PDB entry 5KHX | X-ray diffraction, 2.40 A resolution | chain A

[Chain A]
Protein: Tyrosine-protein kinase JAK1
Source organism: Homo sapiens
Notes: EC 2.7.10.2
UniProt: P23458 (JAK1_HUMAN); residues 841-1154 here = UniProt positions 841-1154
Amino-acid sequence (316 residues; each row starts with the number of its first residue):
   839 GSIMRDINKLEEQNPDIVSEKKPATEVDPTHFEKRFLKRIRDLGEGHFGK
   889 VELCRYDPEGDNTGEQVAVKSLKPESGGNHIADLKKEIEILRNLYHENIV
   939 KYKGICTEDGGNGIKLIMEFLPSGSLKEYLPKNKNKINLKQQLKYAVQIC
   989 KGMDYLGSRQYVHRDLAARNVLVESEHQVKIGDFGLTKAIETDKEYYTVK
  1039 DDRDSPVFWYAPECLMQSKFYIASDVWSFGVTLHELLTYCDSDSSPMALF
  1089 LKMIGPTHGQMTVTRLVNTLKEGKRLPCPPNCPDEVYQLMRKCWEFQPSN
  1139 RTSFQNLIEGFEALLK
Disordered / not traced: 839-866, 883-887, 912-916
Modified residues: Tyr1034 (O-phosphotyrosine; PTR); Tyr1035 (O-phosphotyrosine; PTR)
Differences from the reference sequence: expression tag (839-840)
Residues lining bound ligands: PF-4950736 (6TE; N-[3-[methyl(7H-pyrrolo[2,3-d]pyrimidin-4-yl)amino]cyclobutyl]methanesulfonamide): Leu881, Gly882, Val889, Ala906, Val938, Met956, Glu957, Phe958, Leu959, Gly962, Arg1007, Asn1008, Leu1010, Gly1020, Asp1021
From the paper describing this entry:
  - conformationally variable residues (side-chain flip): Arg1007
  - binding site for PF-4950736: Glu957, Leu959, Arg1007, Asn1008
  - contacts within the chain: Cys944-Lys953

[Overview]
Ligands of chain A: PF-4950736. The paper reports a binding site for PF-4950736 at Glu957, Leu959 and Arg1007
among others; conformational variability at Arg1007.
Chain A is Tyrosine-protein kinase JAK1 (Homo sapiens); the structure, Crystal structure of JAK1 in complex
with PF-4950736, was determined by X-ray diffraction, deposited together with 5KHW.
